8TJY - chains C and G of the 8 polymer chains in the assembly; structure by electron microscopy, 2.79 A resolution.

# Chain C (and G)
Molecule: Endonuclease GajA
Organism: Bacillus cereus
Notes: EC 3.1.-.-; chain G of this document is another copy of the same molecule, construct and numbering; everything in this record applies to it too
UniProtKB: J8H9C1 (GAJA_BACC6); residues 1-578 here = UniProt positions 1-578
Sequence (578 residues; each row starts with the number of its first residue):
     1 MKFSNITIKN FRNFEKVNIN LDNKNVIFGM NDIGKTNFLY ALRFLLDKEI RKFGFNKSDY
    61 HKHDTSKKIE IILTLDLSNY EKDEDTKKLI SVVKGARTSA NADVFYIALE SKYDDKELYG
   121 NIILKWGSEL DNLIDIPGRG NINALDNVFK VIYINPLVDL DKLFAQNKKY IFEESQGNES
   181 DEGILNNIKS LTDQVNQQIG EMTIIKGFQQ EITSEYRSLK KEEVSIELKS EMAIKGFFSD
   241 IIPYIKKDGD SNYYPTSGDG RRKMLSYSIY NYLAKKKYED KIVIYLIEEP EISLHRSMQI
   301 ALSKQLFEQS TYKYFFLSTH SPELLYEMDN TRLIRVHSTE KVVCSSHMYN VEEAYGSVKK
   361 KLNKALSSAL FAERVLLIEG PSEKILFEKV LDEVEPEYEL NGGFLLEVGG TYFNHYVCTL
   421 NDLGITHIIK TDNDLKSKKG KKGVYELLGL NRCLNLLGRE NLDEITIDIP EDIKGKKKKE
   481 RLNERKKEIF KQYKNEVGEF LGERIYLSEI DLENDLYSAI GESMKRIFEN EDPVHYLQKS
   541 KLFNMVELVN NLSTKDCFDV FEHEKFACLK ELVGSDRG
Not modelled in the structure: 159-257, 576-578
Swiss-Prot annotation at these positions:
  - binding site (ATP): D32 to T36
  - binding site (a divalent metal cation): E379, E383, D463, E464, E513
  - site (Interaction with GajB): K94, R97
  - mutagenesis: K35 (K35A: Retains endonuclease activity), H320 (H320A: Retains endonuclease activity, ATP only partially inhibits endonuclease activity), E379 (E379A: Loss of endonuclease activity), D511 (D511A: Loss of endonuclease activity), K541 (K541A: Loss of endonuclease activity)
From the paper describing this entry:
  - mutagenesis - E379A: decreased growth
  - catalytic residues: E379, E383, E513 (proposed by the authors, not directly observed)
  - mutagenesis - E379A: abolished catalytic activity (citing earlier work)

# How chain C and chain G interact
Residue-residue contacts - 87 pairs, chain C then chain G:
  G29(C) - H295(G)
  M30(C) - G258(G)  hydrogen bond (backbone-backbone)
  M30(C) - R261(G)
  M30(C) - H295(G)
  M30(C) - M298(G)  hydrophobic
  N31(C) - G258(G)
  D32(C) - G258(G)
  I33(C) - D259(G)
  G258(C) - M30(G)  hydrogen bond (backbone-backbone)
  G258(C) - N31(G)
  G258(C) - D32(G)
  D259(C) - I33(G)
  R261(C) - M30(G)
  I292(C) - I292(G)
  S293(C) - H320(G)
  L294(C) - H320(G)
  H295(C) - G29(G)
  H295(C) - M30(G)
  H295(C) - F371(G)
  R296(C) - E399(G)  salt bridge
  S297(C) - L400(G)
  M298(C) - M30(G)  hydrophobic
  I300(C) - E399(G)
  I300(C) - L400(G)  hydrophobic
  A301(C) - L400(G)  hydrophobic
  K304(C) - E397(G)  salt bridge
  H320(C) - L294(G)
  S357(C) - K389(G)
  S357(C) - V549(G)  hydrogen bond (side chain-backbone)
  S357(C) - N550(G)
  K360(C) - E388(G)
  K361(C) - K384(G)
  K361(C) - I385(G)
  K361(C) - E388(G)  salt bridge
  K364(C) - E388(G)  salt bridge
  K364(C) - E399(G)  salt bridge
  F371(C) - H295(G)
  K384(C) - K361(G)
  I385(C) - K361(G)
  E388(C) - K360(G)
  E388(C) - K361(G)  salt bridge
  E388(C) - K364(G)  salt bridge
  K389(C) - S357(G)
  E397(C) - K304(G)  salt bridge
  E399(C) - R296(G)  salt bridge
  E399(C) - I300(G)
  E399(C) - K364(G)  salt bridge
  L400(C) - S297(G)
  L400(C) - I300(G)  hydrophobic
  L400(C) - A301(G)  hydrophobic
  G409(C) - L542(G)
  G410(C) - F543(G)
  G410(C) - V546(G)
  K436(C) - F543(G)
  K436(C) - N544(G)  hydrogen bond
  K436(C) - E547(G)  salt bridge
  S437(C) - K539(G)
  K439(C) - I527(G)  hydrogen bond (side chain-backbone)
  K439(C) - F528(G)
  K439(C) - E529(G)  salt bridge
  K439(C) - E531(G)
  K439(C) - Y536(G)
  G440(C) - E531(G)  hydrogen bond (backbone-side chain)
  L448(C) - F543(G)  hydrophobic
  R452(C) - F543(G)
  K474(C) - K474(G)  hydrogen bond (backbone-side chain)
  K474(C) - G475(G)
  K474(C) - K476(G)
  G475(C) - K474(G)
  K476(C) - K474(G)
  I527(C) - K439(G)  hydrogen bond (backbone-side chain)
  F528(C) - K439(G)
  E529(C) - K439(G)  salt bridge
  E531(C) - K439(G)
  E531(C) - G440(G)  hydrogen bond (side chain-backbone)
  Y536(C) - K439(G)
  K539(C) - S437(G)
  L542(C) - G409(G)
  F543(C) - G410(G)
  F543(C) - K436(G)
  F543(C) - L448(G)  hydrophobic
  F543(C) - R452(G)
  N544(C) - K436(G)  hydrogen bond
  V546(C) - G410(G)
  E547(C) - K436(G)  salt bridge
  V549(C) - S357(G)  hydrogen bond (backbone-side chain)
  N550(C) - S357(G)
Also at the interface, not in a pair above, chain C (68 interface residues in all): Y326, A354, V358, S368, E379, P381, D392, P396, Y398, F404, T411, N530, S540
Also at the interface, not in a pair above, chain G (69 interface residues in all): S293, Y326, A354, V358, S368, E379, P381, D392, P396, Y398, F404, T411, K438, N530, S540

# Summary
68 residues of chain C face 69 of chain G across their interface, with 11 hydrogen bonds and 14 salt bridges.
Polar pairs include R296(C)-E399(G), K304(C)-E397(G) and K361(C)-E388(G). From the paper: catalytic residues
E379(C), E383(C) and E513(C); E379A of chain C reduces growth.
Chain C and chain G are both Endonuclease GajA (Bacillus cereus); the structure, Structure of Gabija AB
complex, was determined by electron microscopy (same publication as 8TK0 and 8TK1).
